Entry 8A15 (X-ray diffraction, 1.23 A resolution); this record covers chains A and B.

Chain A:
Molecule: Serine protease subunit NS2B
From: Zika virus
UniProt: Q32ZE1 (POLG_ZIKV); residues 46-96 here correspond to UniProt positions 1414-1464 (UniProt number = residue number + 1368)
Sequence (53 residues; numbered 44 to 96; the number before each row is that of its first residue):
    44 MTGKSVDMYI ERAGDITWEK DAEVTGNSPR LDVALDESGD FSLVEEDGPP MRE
Disordered / not traced: 44-48, 89-96
Construct notes: initiating methionine (44); expression tag (45)
Ligand contacts: MI-2230 (KPO; 1-[(8R,15S,18S)-15-(4-azanylbutyl)-18-(naphthalen-2-ylmethyl)-4,7,14,17,20-pentakis(oxidanylidene)-3,6,13,16,19-pentazabicyclo[20.3.1]hexacosa-1(25),22(26),23-trien-8-yl]guanidine): Gly82, Asp83, Phe84, Ser85, Leu86

Chain B:
Molecule: Serine protease NS3
From: Zika virus
Notes: EC 3.4.21.91, 3.6.1.15, 3.6.4.13
UniProt: Q32ZE1 (POLG_ZIKV); residues 1-177 here correspond to UniProt positions 1499-1675 (UniProt number = residue number + 1498)
Sequence (178 residues; numbered 0 to 177; the number before each row is that of its first residue; numbering starts at 0):
     0 GSGALWDVPA PKEVKKGETT DGVYRVMTRR LLGSTQVGVG VMQEGVFHTM WHVTKGAALR
    60 SGEGRLDPYW GDVKQDLVSY CGPWKLDAAW DGLSEVQLLA VPPGERAKNI QTLPGIFKTK
   120 DGDIGAVALD YPAGTSGSPI LDKCGRVIGL YGNGVVIKNG SYVSAITQGK REEETPVE
Disordered / not traced: 0-17, 29-32, 172-177
Construct notes: expression tag (0); conflict Lys107 (Arg1605 in Q32ZE1)
Ligand contacts: MI-2230 (KPO; 1-[(8R,15S,18S)-15-(4-azanylbutyl)-18-(naphthalen-2-ylmethyl)-4,7,14,17,20-pentakis(oxidanylidene)-3,6,13,16,19-pentazabicyclo[20.3.1]hexacosa-1(25),22(26),23-trien-8-yl]guanidine): His51, Asp75, Asp129, Tyr130, Pro131, Ala132, Ser135, Tyr150, Gly151, Asn152, Gly153, Val154, Val155, Gly159, Ser160, Tyr161

Chain A / chain B interface:
Residue-residue contacts - 93 pairs, chain A then chain B:
  Asp50(A) - Met26(B)
  Asp50(A) - Thr27(B)
  Asp50(A) - Arg28(B)  hydrogen bond (backbone-backbone)
  Asp50(A) - Arg59(B)  salt bridge
  Met51(A) - Val25(B)  hydrophobic
  Met51(A) - Met26(B)
  Met51(A) - Thr27(B)
  Met51(A) - Val52(B)
  Met51(A) - Thr53(B)
  Met51(A) - Ala57(B)
  Met51(A) - Leu58(B)
  Met51(A) - Arg59(B)  hydrogen bond (backbone-backbone)
  Tyr52(A) - Arg24(B)
  Tyr52(A) - Val25(B)
  Tyr52(A) - Met26(B)  hydrogen bond (backbone-backbone)
  Tyr52(A) - Arg28(B)
  Tyr52(A) - Ser33(B)  hydrogen bond
  Tyr52(A) - Arg59(B)
  Ile53(A) - Tyr23(B)  hydrophobic
  Ile53(A) - Arg24(B)
  Ile53(A) - Met41(B)  hydrophobic
  Ile53(A) - Phe46(B)  hydrophobic
  Ile53(A) - Arg59(B)  hydrogen bond (backbone-backbone)
  Ile53(A) - Ser60(B)
  Ile53(A) - Leu65(B)  hydrophobic
  Glu54(A) - Tyr23(B)
  Glu54(A) - Arg24(B)  hydrogen bond (backbone-backbone)
  Arg55(A) - Thr19(B)
  Arg55(A) - Asp20(B)  hydrogen bond (side chain-backbone)
  Arg55(A) - Gly21(B)
  Arg55(A) - Val22(B)
  Arg55(A) - Tyr23(B)
  Ala56(A) - Val22(B)  hydrogen bond (backbone-backbone)
  Ala56(A) - Val100(B)  hydrophobic
  Gly57(A) - Gly21(B)
  Gly57(A) - Val22(B)  hydrogen bond (backbone-backbone)
  Asp58(A) - Leu98(B)
  Ile59(A) - Gly21(B)
  Ile59(A) - Val22(B)
  Ile59(A) - Val40(B)  hydrophobic
  Ile59(A) - Leu98(B)  hydrophobic
  Ile59(A) - Leu140(B)  hydrophobic
  Ile59(A) - Gly144(B)
  Thr60(A) - Asn108(B)  hydrogen bond (backbone-side chain)
  Thr60(A) - Leu140(B)
  Trp61(A) - Glu94(B)
  Trp61(A) - Val95(B)
  Trp61(A) - Gln96(B)
  Trp61(A) - Gln110(B)
  Trp61(A) - Leu140(B)
  Trp61(A) - Asp141(B)
  Trp61(A) - Lys142(B)
  Glu62(A) - Gln96(B)  hydrogen bond (backbone-side chain)
  Glu62(A) - Asn108(B)
  Ala65(A) - Gln96(B)
  Ala65(A) - Gln110(B)
  Glu66(A) - Ile109(B)
  Glu66(A) - Gln110(B)  hydrogen bond (backbone-backbone)
  Val67(A) - Glu94(B)
  Val67(A) - Gln110(B)
  Thr68(A) - Ile109(B)
  Thr68(A) - Gln110(B)  hydrogen bond (backbone-backbone)
  Thr68(A) - Thr111(B)  hydrogen bond (backbone-side chain)
  Gly69(A) - Ala127(B)
  Asn70(A) - Leu112(B)
  Asn70(A) - Ala127(B)
  Ser71(A) - Leu112(B)  hydrogen bond (side chain-backbone)
  Ser71(A) - Pro113(B)
  Ser71(A) - Gly114(B)
  Pro72(A) - Gly114(B)
  Pro72(A) - Ile115(B)  hydrogen bond (backbone-backbone)
  Pro72(A) - Ala127(B)
  Pro72(A) - Val162(B)  hydrophobic
  Arg73(A) - Ile115(B)
  Leu74(A) - Ile115(B)  hydrogen bond (backbone-backbone)
  Leu74(A) - Phe116(B)
  Leu74(A) - Lys117(B)  hydrogen bond (backbone-backbone)
  Asp75(A) - Lys117(B)
  Val76(A) - Phe116(B)  hydrophobic
  Val76(A) - Lys117(B)  hydrogen bond (backbone-backbone)
  Val76(A) - Thr118(B)
  Leu78(A) - Lys73(B)
  Asp79(A) - Lys73(B)
  Glu80(A) - Lys73(B)  salt bridge
  Ser81(A) - Val72(B)
  Gly82(A) - Val72(B)
  Gly82(A) - Lys73(B)
  Gly82(A) - Asn152(B)  hydrogen bond (backbone-side chain)
  Phe84(A) - Asn152(B)
  Phe84(A) - Gly153(B)
  Phe84(A) - Val154(B)  hydrophobic
  Phe84(A) - Ala164(B)  hydrophobic
  Leu86(A) - Val155(B)
Interface residues without a listed pair, chain A (34 interface residues in all): Val49, Ser85
Interface residues without a listed pair, chain B (58 interface residues in all): Val36, Ala56, Gln74, Ala106, Ile123, Leu128, Val146, Ile156

Summary:
34 residues of chain A and 58 residues of chain B are in contact, with 20 hydrogen bonds and 2 salt bridges.
Polar contacts include Asp50(A)-Arg59(B), Glu80(A)-Lys73(B) and Tyr52(A)-Ser33(B). MI-2230 is bound between
chain A and chain B.
Chain A is Serine protease subunit NS2B and chain B is Serine protease NS3, both from Zika virus; the
structure, Crystal Structure of Unlinked NS2B-NS3 Protease from Zika Virus in Complex with Inhibitor MI-2230,
was determined by X-ray diffraction, deposited together with 7ZPD, 7ZQF, 7ZTM, 7ZUM, 7ZV4, 7ZVV and 5 further
entries.
